Entry 9H2B (electron microscopy, 4.10 A resolution (low resolution: residue-level contacts below are approximate; hydrogen-bond / salt-bridge calls are withheld)); this record covers chains H and I of the 14 polymer chains in the assembly.

Chain H:
Name: Major capsid protein
From: Autographa californica nucleopolyhedrovirus
UniProtKB: P17499 (MCP_NPVAC); residues 1-347 here = UniProt positions 1-347
Chain sequence (347 residues; each row starts with the number of its first residue):
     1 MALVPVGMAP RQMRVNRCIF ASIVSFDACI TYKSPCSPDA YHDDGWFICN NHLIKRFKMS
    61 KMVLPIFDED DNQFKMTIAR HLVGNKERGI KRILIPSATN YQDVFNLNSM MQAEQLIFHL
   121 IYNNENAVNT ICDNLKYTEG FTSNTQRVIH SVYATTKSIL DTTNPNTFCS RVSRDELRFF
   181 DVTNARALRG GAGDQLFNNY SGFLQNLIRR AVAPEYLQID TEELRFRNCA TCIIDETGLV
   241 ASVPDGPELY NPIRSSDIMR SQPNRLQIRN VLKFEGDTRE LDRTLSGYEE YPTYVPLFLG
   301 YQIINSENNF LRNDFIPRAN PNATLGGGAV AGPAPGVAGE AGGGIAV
Not modelled in the structure: 1-2, 68-70, 258-278, 310-347
Ion coordination: Zn2+: Cys18, Cys36, Cys49, His52
From the paper describing this entry:
  - conformationally variable residues (loop rearrangement): Thr163 to Glu176

Chain I:
Name: Capsid-associated protein VP80
From: Autographa californica nucleopolyhedrovirus
UniProtKB: Q00733 (VP80_NPVAC); residues 1-691 here = UniProt positions 1-691
Chain sequence (691 residues; row label = number of the first residue in the row):
     1 MNDSNSLLIT RLAAQILSRN MQTVDVIVDD KTLSLEEKID TLTSMVLAVN SPPQSPPRVT
    61 SSDLAASIIK NNSKMVGNDF EMRYNVLRMA VVFVKHYPKY YNETTAGLVA EIESNLLQYQ
   121 NYVNQGNYQN IEGYDSLLNK AEECYVKIDR LFKESIKKIM DDTEAFEREQ EAERLRAEQT
   181 AANALLERRA QTSADDVVNR ADANIPTAFS DPLPGPSAPR YMYESSESDT YMETARRTAE
   241 HYTDQDKDYN AAYTADEYNS LVKTVLLRLI EKALATLKNR LHITTIDQLK KFRDYLNSDA
   301 DAGEFQIFLN QEDCVILKNL SNLASKFFNV RCVADTLEVM LEALRNNIEL VQPESDAVRR
   361 IVIKMTQEIK DSSTPLYNIA MYKSDYDAIK NKNIKTLFDL YNDRLPINFL DTSATSPVRK
   421 TSGKRSAEDD LLPTRSSKRA NRPEINVISS EDEQEDDDVE DVDYEKESKR RKLEDEDFLK
   481 LKALEFSKDI VNEKLQKIIV VTDGMKRLYE YCNCKNSLET LPSAANYGSL LKRLNLYNLD
   541 HIEMNVNFYE LLFPLTLYND NDNSDKTLSH QLVNYIFLAS NYFQNCAKNF NYMRETFNVF
   601 GPFKQIDFMV MFVIKFNFLC DMRNFAKLID ELVPNKQPNM RIHSVLVMRD KIVKLAFSNL
   661 QFQTFSKKDK SRNTKHLQRL IMLMNANYNV I
Not modelled in the structure: 1-461, 561-566, 664-672
Disulfides: Cys514-Cys620

How chain H and chain I interact:
Residue-residue contacts (34; chain H residue first):
  Arg171(H) with Arg641(I)
  Val172(H) with Arg641(I)
  Ser173(H) with Arg641(I)
  Arg174(H) with Met640(I); His643(I); Ser644(I)
  Leu177(H) with Arg641(I); Ser644(I); Val645(I)
  Phe179(H) with Val573(I); Val645(I)
  Asp181(H) with His570(I); Asn574(I)
  Thr183(H) with Phe577(I)
  Arg186(H) with Glu519(I)
  Gly191(H) with His570(I)
  Ala192(H) with His570(I)
  Asp194(H) with His570(I)
  Gln195(H) with Thr567(I)
  Gln218(H) with Met648(I); Arg649(I); Ile652(I)
  Asp220(H) with Met648(I); Lys651(I)
  Thr221(H) with Ile652(I); Leu655(I)
  Glu223(H) with Gln584(I); Arg649(I); Ile652(I)
  Tyr301(H) with Phe577(I); Arg649(I)
  Ile303(H) with Met648(I)
  Ile304(H) with Met648(I)
  Asn305(H) with Met648(I)
Also at the interface, not in a pair above, chain H (22 interface residues in all): Gly193

Overview:
The interface between chain H and chain I involves 22 residues on one side and 17 on the other. Cys18(H),
Cys36(H), Cys49(H) and His52(H) form the Zn2+ site. The paper reports conformational variability at Thr163(H).
Chain H is Major capsid protein and chain I is Capsid-associated protein VP80, both from Autographa
californica nucleopolyhedrovirus; the structure, AcMNPV basal cap - C14 anchor complex only, was determined by
electron microscopy, deposited together with 9H2A, 9H2C, 9H2H, 9H2J and 9H2K.
